PDB entry 4S27 | X-ray diffraction, 1.27 A resolution | chain A

Chain A:
Name: Phosphomethylpyrimidine synthase, chloroplastic
Organism: Arabidopsis thaliana
Notes: EC 4.1.99.17
UniProt: O82392 (THIC_ARATH); numbering as in UniProt (aligned over 72-644)
Amino-acid sequence (576 residues; each row starts with the number of its first residue):
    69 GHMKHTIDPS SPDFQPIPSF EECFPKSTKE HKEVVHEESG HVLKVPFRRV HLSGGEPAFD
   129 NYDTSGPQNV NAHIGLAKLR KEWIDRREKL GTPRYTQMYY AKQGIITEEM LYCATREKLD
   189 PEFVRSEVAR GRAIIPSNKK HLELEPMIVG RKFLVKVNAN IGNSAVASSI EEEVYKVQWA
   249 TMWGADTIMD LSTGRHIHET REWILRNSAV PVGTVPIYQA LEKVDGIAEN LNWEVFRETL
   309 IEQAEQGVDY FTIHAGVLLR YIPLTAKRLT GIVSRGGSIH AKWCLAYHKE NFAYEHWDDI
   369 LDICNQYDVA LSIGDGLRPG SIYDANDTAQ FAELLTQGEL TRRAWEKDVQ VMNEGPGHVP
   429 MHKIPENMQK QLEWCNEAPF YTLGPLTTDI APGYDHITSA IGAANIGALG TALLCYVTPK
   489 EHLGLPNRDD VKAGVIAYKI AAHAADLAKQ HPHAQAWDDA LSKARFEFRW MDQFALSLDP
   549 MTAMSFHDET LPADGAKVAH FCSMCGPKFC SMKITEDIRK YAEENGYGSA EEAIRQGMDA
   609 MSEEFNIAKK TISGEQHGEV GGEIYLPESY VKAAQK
Unresolved in the structure: 69-77, 592-644
Construct notes: expression tag (69-71)
Bound ions: Fe2+: His426, His490 (together with methionine); 4Fe-4S cluster Fe: Cys570, Cys573, Cys578
Ligand contacts:
  - 5'-deoxyadenosine (5AD): Asn228, Ile229, Gly230, Asn231, Leu259, Arg343, Arg386, Leu451, Glu489, Leu493, Pro494, Met572
  - 5-aminoimidazole ribonucleotide (AIR): Asn228, Met257, Leu259, Val283, Tyr286, Thr320, His322, Val341, Ser342, Arg343, Gly344, Asp383, Arg386, Glu422, Gly423, Tyr449, Thr450, Leu451, Cys483
  - 1,4-butanediol (BU1), molecule 1: Lys100, Val113, Pro114, Phe115, Asp128, Thr183, Arg184, Lys186
  - 1,4-butanediol (BU1), molecule 2: Arg305, Ile309, Asp370, Ile371, Gln374
  - methionine (MET): Val341, Arg343, Arg386, Gly388, His426, Leu451, Glu489, His490, Met572, Cys573, Ser579
  - 4Fe-4S cluster (SF4): His490, Phe536, Trp538, Phe569, Cys570, Met572, Cys573, Gly574, Cys578, Ser579, Met580
Curated features (UniProtKB/Swiss-Prot):
  - binding site (substrate): Asn228, Met257, Tyr286, His322, Ser342 to Gly344, Asp383 to Arg386, Glu422, Tyr449
  - binding site (Zn(2+)): His426, His490
  - binding site ([4Fe-4S] cluster): Cys570, Cys573, Cys578
What the authors report for this chain:
  - binding site for 5'-deoxyadenosine: Gly230, Leu259, Arg343, Glu489, Met572
  - 4Fe-4S cluster coordination: Cys573
  - Fe2+ coordination: His426, His490

Summary:
Bound to chain A: 4Fe-4S cluster, 5-aminoimidazole ribonucleotide, 5'-deoxyadenosine, methionine and
1,4-butanediol. His426 and His490 coordinate Fe2+. Curated annotation (UniProt) lists 13 substrate-binding
residues, Zn2+-binding residues His426 and His490 and 3 [4Fe-4S] cluster-binding residues. From the paper: a
binding site for 5'-deoxyadenosine at Gly230, Leu259 and Arg343 among others; Fe2+ coordination by His426 and
His490.
Chain A is Phosphomethylpyrimidine synthase, chloroplastic (Arabidopsis thaliana); the structure, Crystal
structure of Arabidopsis thaliana ThiC with bound aminoimidazole ribonucleotide, 5'-deoxyadenosine,
L-methionine, Fe4S4 cluster and Fe, was determined by X-ray diffraction, deposited together with 4S25, 4S26,
4S28, 4S29 and 4S2A.
